Entry 7E0T (X-ray diffraction, 2.14 A resolution); this record covers chain A.

[Chain A]
Molecule: Indoleamine 2,3-dioxygenase 1
Organism: Homo sapiens
Notes: EC 1.13.11.52
Reference sequence: P14902 (I23O1_HUMAN); residue numbers follow UniProt; this construct covers 12-403
Sequence (392 residues; numbered 12 to 403; the number before each row is that of its first residue):
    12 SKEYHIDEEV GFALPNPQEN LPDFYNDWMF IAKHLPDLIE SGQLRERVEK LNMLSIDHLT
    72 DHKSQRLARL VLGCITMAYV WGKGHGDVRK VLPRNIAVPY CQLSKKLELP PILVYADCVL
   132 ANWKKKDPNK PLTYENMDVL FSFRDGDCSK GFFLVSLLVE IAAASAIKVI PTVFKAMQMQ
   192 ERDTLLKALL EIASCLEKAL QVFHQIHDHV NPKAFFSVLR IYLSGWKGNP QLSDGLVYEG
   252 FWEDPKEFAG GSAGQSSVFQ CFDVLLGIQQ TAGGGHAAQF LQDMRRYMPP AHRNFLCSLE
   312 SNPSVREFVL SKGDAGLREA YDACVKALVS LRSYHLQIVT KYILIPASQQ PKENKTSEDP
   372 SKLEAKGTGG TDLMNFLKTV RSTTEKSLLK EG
Not modelled in the structure: 361-378, 401-403
Ion coordination: heme Fe: H346 (together with HU9)
Small-molecule neighbours:
  - heme (HEM): Y126, F163, V166, S167, V170, F214, I217, V221, F226, G262, S263, A264, G265, F270, F291, R343, H346, I349, V350, Y353, I354, L384, F387, L388, V391
  - HU9 ((1R,2S)-2-[[(5-bromanyl-1H-indazol-4-yl)amino]methyl]cyclohexan-1-ol): Y126, C129, V130, F163, S167, F226, R231, L234, G262, S263, A264, H346, I354, L384
Swiss-Prot annotation at these positions:
  - binding site (heme b): H346

[Summary]
Chain A binds heme and compound HU9. Curated annotation (UniProt) lists heme b-binding residue H346.
Chain A is Indoleamine 2,3-dioxygenase 1 (Homo sapiens); the structure, Crystal Structure of Human Indoleamine
2,3-dioxygenagse 1 (hIDO1) Complexed with (1R,2S)-2-(((5-bromo-1H-indazol-4-yl)amino)methyl)Cyclohexan-1-ol
(36), was determined by X-ray diffraction together with 7E0O, 7E0P, 7E0Q, 7E0S and 7E0U from the same study.
